5MMM - chains A and D of the 61 polymer chains in the assembly; structure by electron microscopy, 3.40 A resolution.

[Chain A]
Molecule: 23S ribosomal RNA
Source organism: Spinacia oleracea
Sequence (2810 nucleotides; each row starts with the number of its first residue):
     1 UUCAAACGAGGAAAGGCUUACGGUGGAUACCUAGGCACCCAGAGACGAGG
    51 AAGGGCGUAUUAAUCGACGAAAUGCUUCGGGGAGUUGAAAAUAAGCAGAG
   101 AUCCGGAGAUUCCCGAAUAGGUCAACCUUUCGAACUUCUGCUGAAUCCAU
   151 GGGCAGGCAAGAGACAACCUGGCGAACUGAAACAUCUUAGUAGCCAGAGG
   201 AAAAGAAAGCAAAAGCGAUUCCCGUAGUAGCGGCGAGCGAAAUGGGAGCA
   251 GCCUAAACCGUGAAAACGGGGUUGUGGGAGAGCAAUACAAGCGUCGUGCU
   301 GCUAGGCGAAUCAGUGGAGUGCGGAACCCUAGAUGGUGAAAGUCCAGUAG
   351 CCGAAAGCAUCACUAGCUUAUGCUCUGACCCGAGUAGCAUGGGGCACGUG
   401 GAAUCCCGUGUGAAUCAGCAAGGACCACCUUGCAAGGCUAAAUACUCCUG
   451 GGUGACCGAUAGCGAAGUAGUACCGUGAGGGAAGGGUGAAAAGAACCCCC
   501 AUCGGGGAGUGAAAUAGAACAUGAAACCGUAAGCUCUCAAGCAGUGGGAG
   551 GGGGACCAGACCCUGACCGCGUGCCUGUUGAAGAAUGAGCCGGCGACUCA
   601 UAGGCAGUGGCUUGGUUAAGGGAACCCACCGGAGCCGUAGCGAAAGCGAG
   651 UCUUCAUAGGGCAAUUGUCACUGCUUAUGGACCCGAACCUGGGUGAUCUA
   701 UCCAUGACCAGGAUGAAGCUUGGGUGAAACUAAGUGGAGGUCCGAACCGA
   751 CUGAUGUUGAAGAAUCAGCGGAUGAGUUGUGGUUAGGGGUGAAAUGCCAC
   801 UCGAACCCAGAGCUAGCUGGUUCUCCCCGAAAUGCGUUGAGGCGCAGCAG
   851 UUGACUGGACAUCUAGGGGUAAAGCACUGUUUCGGUGCGGGCCGCGAGAG
   901 CGGUACCAAAUCGAGGCAAACUCUGAAUACUAGAUAUGACCUCCAAAUAA
   951 CAGGGGUCAAGGUCGGCCAGUGAGACGAUGGGGGAUAAGCUUCAUCGUCG
  1001 AGAGGGAAACAGCCCGGAUCACCAGCUAAGGCCCCUAAAUGACCGCUCAG
  1051 UGAUAAAGGAGGUAGGGGUGCAGAGACAGCCAGGAGGUUUGCCUAGAAGC
  1101 AGCCACCCUUGAAAGAGUGCGUAAUAGCUCACUGAUCGAGCGCUCUUGCG
  1151 CCGAAGAUGAACGGGGCUAAGCGGUCUGCCGAAGCUGUGGGAUGUAAAAA
  1201 AACAUCGGUAGGGGAGCGUUCCGUGUUAGGGAGAAACGCGUGCGUGAGCC
  1251 GCGUUGGACGAAGCGGAAGCGAGAAUGUCGGCUUGAGUAACGCAAACAUU
  1301 GGUGAGAAUCCAAUGCCCCGAAAACCUAAGGGUUCCUCCGCAAGGUUCGU
  1351 CCACGGAGGGUGAGUCAGGGCCUAAGAUCAGGCCGAAAGGCGUAGUCGAU
  1401 GGACAACAGGUGAAUAUUCCUGUACUACCCCUUGUUGGUCCCGAGGGACG
  1451 GAGGAGGCUAGGUUAGCCGAAAGAUGGUUAUCGGUUCAAGGACGCAAGGU
  1501 GACCCUGUUUUUCAGGGUAAGAAGGGGUAGAGAAAAUGCCUCGAGCCAAU
  1551 GUUCGAGUACCAGGCGCUACGGCGCUGAAGUAACCGAUGCCAUACUCCCA
  1601 GGAAAAGCUCGAACGACCUUCAACAAAAGGGUACCUGUACCCGAAACCGA
  1651 CACAGGUAGGUAGGUAGAGAAUACCUAGGGGCGCGAGACAACUCUCUCUA
  1701 AGGAACUCGGCAAAAUAGCCCCGUAACUUCGGGAGAAGGGGUGCCCCCUC
  1751 ACAAAGGGGGUCGAAGUGACCAGGCCCGGGCGACUGUUUACCAAAAACAC
  1801 AGGUCUCCGCAAAGUCGUAAGACCAUGUAUGGGGGCUGACGCCUGCCCAG
  1851 UGCCGGAAGGUCAAGGAAGUUGGUGACCUGAUGACAGGGGAGCCGGCGAC
  1901 CGAAGCCCCGGUGAACGGCGGCCGUAACUAUAACGGUCCUAAGGUAGCGA
  1951 AAUUCCUUGUCGGGUAAGUUCCGACCCGCACGAAAGGCGUAACGAUCUGG
  2001 GCACUGUCUCGGAGAGAGGCUCGGUGAAAUAGACAUGUCUGUGAAGAUGC
  2051 GGACUACCUGCACCUGGACAGAAAGACCCUAUGAAGCUUUACUGUUCCCU
  2101 GGGAUUGGCUUUGGGCUUUUCCUGCGCAGCUUAGGUGGAAGGCGAAGAAG
  2151 GCCCCCUUCCGGGGGGGCCCGAGCCAUCAGUGAGAUACCACUCUGGAAGA
  2201 GCUAGAAUUCUAACCUUGUGUCAGGACCUACGGGCCAAGGGACAUUCUCA
  2251 GGUAGACAGUUUCUAUGGGGCGUAGGCCUCCCAAAAGGUAACGGAGGCGU
  2301 GCAAAGGUUUCCUCGGGCCGGACGGAGAUUGGCCCUCGAGUGCAAAGGCA
  2351 GAAGGGAGCUUGACUGCAAGACCCACCCGUCGAGCAGGGACGAAAGUCGG
  2401 CCUUAGUGAUCCGACGGUGCCGAGUGGAAGGGCCGUCGCUCAACGGAUAA
  2451 AAGUUACUCUAGGGAUAACAGGCUGAUCUUCCCCAAGAGUUCACAUCGAC
  2501 GGGAAGGUUUGGCACCUCGAUGUCGGCUCUUCGCCACCUGGGGCUGUAGU
  2551 AUGUUCCAAGGGUUGGGCUGUUCGCCCAUUAAAGCGGUACGUGAGCUGGG
  2601 UUCAGAACGUCGUGAGACAGUUCGGUCCAUAUCCGGUGUGGGCGUUAGAG
  2651 CAUUGAGAGGACCUUUCCCUAGUACGAGAGGACCGGGAAGGACGCACCUC
  2701 UGGUGUACCAGUUAUCGUGCCCACGGUAAACGCUGGGUAGCCAAGUGCGG
  2751 AGCGGAUAACUGCUGAAAGCAUCUAAGUAGUAAGCCCACCCCAAGAUGAG
  2801 UGCUCUCCUA
Not modelled in the structure: 1, 515, 896-900, 1751-1755
Ion coordination: Mg2+ site 1 near A9 (its only coordinating residue here); Mg2+ site 2 near G11 (its only coordinating residue here); Mg2+ site 3 near G15 (its only coordinating residue here); Mg2+ site 4 near U24 (its only coordinating residue here); Mg2+ site 5: C30, G1260; Mg2+ site 6 near A45 (its only coordinating residue here); Mg2+ site 7 near A52 (its only coordinating residue here); Mg2+ site 8 near A71 (its only coordinating residue here); Mg2+ site 9 near U118 (its only coordinating residue here); Mg2+ site 10 near C148 (its only coordinating residue here); Mg2+ site 11: A160, G161; Mg2+ site 12: C177, U2260; 227 more Mg2+ sites not listed

[Chain D]
Protein: plastid ribosomal protein uL3c
Source organism: Spinacia oleracea
UniProt: A0A0K9QEC7 (A0A0K9QEC7_SPIOL); numbering as in UniProt (aligned over 1-305)
Amino-acid sequence (305 residues; numbered 1 to 305; the number before each row is that of its first residue):
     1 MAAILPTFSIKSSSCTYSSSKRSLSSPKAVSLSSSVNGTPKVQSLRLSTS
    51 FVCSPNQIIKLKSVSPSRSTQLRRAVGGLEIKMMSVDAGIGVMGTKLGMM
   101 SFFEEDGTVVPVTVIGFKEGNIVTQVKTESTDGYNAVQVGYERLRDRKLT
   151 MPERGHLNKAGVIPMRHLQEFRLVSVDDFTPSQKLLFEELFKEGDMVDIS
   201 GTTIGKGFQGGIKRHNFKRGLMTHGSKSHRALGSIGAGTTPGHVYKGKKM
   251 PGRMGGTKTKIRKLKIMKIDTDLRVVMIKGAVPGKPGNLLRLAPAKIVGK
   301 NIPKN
Not modelled in the structure: 1-84
Ion coordination: Mg2+: Gly205 (shared with 2 residues of chain W)

[Interface between chain A and chain D]
Residue-residue contacts (191; chain A residue first):
  A754(A) - Gly225(D)  phosphate contact
  U755(A) - Lys227(D)  salt bridge to the phosphate
  U757(A) - Lys227(D)  base contact
  U1158(A) - Thr240(D)  base contact
  U1158(A) - Pro241(D)  base contact
  A1690(A) - Phe208(D)  hydrogen bond to the sugar
  A1691(A) - Phe208(D)  sugar contact
  A1691(A) - Gln209(D)  sugar contact
  A1691(A) - Gly210(D)  hydrogen bond to the phosphate
  C1692(A) - Gly210(D)  phosphate contact
  C1692(A) - Arg230(D)  salt bridge to the phosphate
  U1693(A) - Ser228(D)  phosphate contact
  U1693(A) - His229(D)  phosphate contact
  U1693(A) - Arg230(D)  hydrogen bond to the phosphate
  U1693(A) - Ala231(D)  phosphate contact
  C1694(A) - His229(D)  salt bridge to the phosphate
  C1706(A) - Leu221(D)  sugar contact
  C1706(A) - His224(D)  hydrogen bond to the base
  U1707(A) - His224(D)  sugar contact
  G1709(A) - His224(D)  hydrogen bond to the base
  C1711(A) - Thr223(D)  base contact
  C1711(A) - His224(D)  stacking on the base
  U2007(A) - Leu221(D)  sugar contact
  U2007(A) - Met222(D)  phosphate contact
  U2007(A) - Thr223(D)  sugar contact
  U2007(A) - His224(D)  sugar contact
  C2008(A) - Arg219(D)  salt bridge to the phosphate
  C2008(A) - Leu221(D)  phosphate contact
  C2008(A) - Met222(D)  hydrogen bond to the phosphate
  U2009(A) - Arg219(D)  salt bridge to the phosphate
  C2010(A) - Arg219(D)  hydrogen bond to the phosphate
  G2011(A) - Lys218(D)  phosphate contact
  G2011(A) - Arg219(D)  salt bridge to the phosphate
  G2012(A) - Ile212(D)  phosphate contact
  G2012(A) - Arg230(D)  salt bridge to the phosphate
  A2013(A) - Lys213(D)  salt bridge to the phosphate
  U2038(A) - His243(D)  hydrogen bond to the phosphate
  C2039(A) - His243(D)  salt bridge to the phosphate
  G2046(A) - Thr239(D)  base contact
  G2046(A) - Thr240(D)  base contact
  C2063(A) - Phe208(D)  sugar contact
  C2063(A) - Pro251(D)  sugar contact
  C2064(A) - Leu232(D)  sugar contact
  C2064(A) - Ile235(D)  sugar contact
  C2064(A) - Met250(D)  base contact
  U2065(A) - Ile235(D)  sugar contact
  G2066(A) - Ser234(D)  phosphate contact
  G2066(A) - Ile235(D)  hydrogen bond to the phosphate
  G2066(A) - Gly236(D)  sugar contact
  G2066(A) - Ala237(D)  hydrogen bond to the sugar
  G2066(A) - Gly238(D)  hydrogen bond to the sugar
  G2066(A) - Gly242(D)  sugar contact
  G2066(A) - His243(D)  hydrogen bond to the sugar
  G2066(A) - Val244(D)  base contact
  G2067(A) - Thr239(D)  sugar contact
  G2067(A) - Gly242(D)  sugar contact
  C2527(A) - Gly220(D)  sugar contact
  U2528(A) - Lys218(D)  phosphate contact
  U2528(A) - Leu232(D)  sugar contact
  U2528(A) - Gly233(D)  base contact
  U2528(A) - Ser234(D)  hydrogen bond to the base
  C2529(A) - Phe217(D)  sugar contact
  C2529(A) - Lys218(D)  salt bridge to the phosphate
  C2529(A) - Ser234(D)  hydrogen bond to the sugar
  C2529(A) - Lys248(D)  hydrogen bond to the sugar
  U2530(A) - Phe217(D)  phosphate contact
  U2530(A) - Lys249(D)  phosphate contact
  U2531(A) - Tyr245(D)  sugar contact
  U2588(A) - Ala237(D)  sugar contact
  U2588(A) - Thr240(D)  hydrogen bond to the sugar
  A2589(A) - Gly238(D)  phosphate contact
  A2589(A) - Thr239(D)  hydrogen bond to the base
  A2589(A) - Thr240(D)  hydrogen bond to the phosphate
  G2591(A) - Ser234(D)  base contact
  G2591(A) - Gly236(D)  hydrogen bond to the base
  G2591(A) - Ala237(D)  sugar contact
  G2591(A) - Gly238(D)  hydrogen bond to the sugar
  U2592(A) - Ser234(D)  hydrogen bond to the sugar
  U2592(A) - Gly236(D)  sugar contact
  U2592(A) - Gly238(D)  sugar contact
  G2595(A) - Gly233(D)  base contact
  G2595(A) - Ser234(D)  base contact
  C2596(A) - Ser226(D)  sugar contact
  C2596(A) - Lys227(D)  hydrogen bond to the sugar
  C2596(A) - Ser228(D)  sugar contact
  U2597(A) - Gly225(D)  sugar contact
  U2597(A) - Lys227(D)  phosphate contact
  G2635(A) - His243(D)  sugar contact
  G2635(A) - Val244(D)  hydrogen bond to the sugar
  G2636(A) - Val244(D)  sugar contact
  G2636(A) - Tyr245(D)  sugar contact
  G2636(A) - Lys246(D)  salt bridge to the phosphate
  G2636(A) - Gly247(D)  phosphate contact
  G2636(A) - Lys248(D)  sugar contact
  G2636(A) - Met250(D)  hydrogen bond to the base
  U2637(A) - Arg214(D)  hydrogen bond to the sugar
  U2637(A) - Lys246(D)  phosphate contact
  U2637(A) - Gly247(D)  hydrogen bond to the phosphate
  U2637(A) - Lys248(D)  sugar contact
  U2637(A) - Met250(D)  hydrogen bond to the sugar
  U2637(A) - Pro251(D)  base contact
  G2638(A) - Arg214(D)  hydrogen bond to the phosphate
  G2638(A) - Gly252(D)  sugar contact
  G2638(A) - Arg253(D)  hydrogen bond to the sugar
  U2639(A) - Arg253(D)  sugar contact
  G2650(A) - Thr150(D)  hydrogen bond to the sugar
  G2650(A) - Pro152(D)  base contact
  G2650(A) - Glu153(D)  sugar contact
  C2651(A) - Glu153(D)  hydrogen bond to the sugar
  A2652(A) - Lys127(D)  sugar contact
  A2652(A) - Gln138(D)  sugar contact
  A2652(A) - Leu168(D)  sugar contact
  A2652(A) - Glu170(D)  hydrogen bond to the sugar
  U2653(A) - Tyr134(D)  hydrogen bond to the sugar
  U2653(A) - Gln169(D)  phosphate contact
  U2653(A) - Glu170(D)  phosphate contact
  U2654(A) - Tyr134(D)  sugar contact
  U2654(A) - Arg172(D)  salt bridge to the phosphate
  G2655(A) - Arg172(D)  salt bridge to the phosphate
  G2694(A) - Asn216(D)  phosphate contact
  C2695(A) - Thr259(D)  sugar contact
  A2696(A) - Thr203(D)  sugar contact
  A2696(A) - Thr259(D)  hydrogen bond to the phosphate
  A2696(A) - Ile261(D)  sugar contact
  A2696(A) - Val282(D)  sugar contact
  A2696(A) - Pro283(D)  sugar contact
  C2697(A) - Lys96(D)  hydrogen bond to the phosphate
  C2697(A) - Met99(D)  sugar contact
  C2697(A) - Thr203(D)  phosphate contact
  C2697(A) - Ile204(D)  hydrogen bond to the phosphate
  C2697(A) - Lys206(D)  salt bridge to the phosphate
  C2697(A) - Ala281(D)  sugar contact
  C2697(A) - Val282(D)  sugar contact
  C2697(A) - Pro283(D)  sugar contact
  C2697(A) - Gly284(D)  hydrogen bond to the phosphate
  C2698(A) - Lys96(D)  salt bridge to the phosphate
  C2698(A) - Lys285(D)  salt bridge to the phosphate
  U2699(A) - Met99(D)  sugar contact
  U2699(A) - Met100(D)  sugar contact
  U2699(A) - Ser101(D)  hydrogen bond to the sugar
  U2699(A) - Pro111(D)  base contact
  G2740(A) - Lys285(D)  salt bridge to the phosphate
  C2741(A) - Ile204(D)  phosphate contact
  C2741(A) - Lys213(D)  sugar contact
  C2741(A) - Lys285(D)  salt bridge to the phosphate
  C2742(A) - Lys206(D)  phosphate contact
  C2742(A) - Lys213(D)  salt bridge to the phosphate
  U2746(A) - Pro111(D)  sugar contact
  G2747(A) - Leu264(D)  sugar contact
  G2747(A) - Lys279(D)  sugar contact
  G2747(A) - Gly280(D)  sugar contact
  G2747(A) - Ala281(D)  sugar contact
  C2748(A) - Arg262(D)  hydrogen bond to the sugar
  C2748(A) - Lys263(D)  phosphate contact
  C2748(A) - Lys279(D)  salt bridge to the phosphate
  G2749(A) - Lys263(D)  phosphate contact
  G2750(A) - Arg262(D)  salt bridge to the phosphate
  G2750(A) - Lys263(D)  salt bridge to the phosphate
  A2751(A) - Arg262(D)  base contact
  A2751(A) - Ile297(D)  sugar contact
  A2751(A) - Val298(D)  base contact
  A2751(A) - Gly299(D)  sugar contact
  G2752(A) - Val298(D)  sugar contact
  G2752(A) - Gly299(D)  sugar contact
  G2752(A) - Lys304(D)  base contact
  G2754(A) - Lys304(D)  salt bridge to the phosphate
  G2754(A) - Asn305(D)  hydrogen bond to the sugar
  C2787(A) - Asn305(D)  base contact
  A2788(A) - Asn305(D)  sugar contact
  C2789(A) - Ser85(D)  phosphate contact
  C2789(A) - Arg262(D)  sugar contact
  C2789(A) - Lys296(D)  salt bridge to the phosphate
  C2790(A) - Lys260(D)  phosphate contact
  C2790(A) - Lys296(D)  salt bridge to the phosphate
  C2791(A) - Thr257(D)  phosphate contact
  C2791(A) - Lys258(D)  salt bridge to the phosphate
  C2791(A) - Lys260(D)  phosphate contact
  C2792(A) - Lys258(D)  phosphate contact
  U2801(A) - Asp132(D)  base contact
  G2802(A) - Gln125(D)  sugar contact
  G2802(A) - Asp132(D)  hydrogen bond to the sugar
  C2803(A) - Gln125(D)  hydrogen bond to the sugar
  C2803(A) - His156(D)  hydrogen bond to the sugar
  C2803(A) - Lys159(D)  hydrogen bond to the phosphate
  U2804(A) - Pro152(D)  hydrogen bond to the sugar
  U2804(A) - Gly155(D)  hydrogen bond to the sugar
  U2804(A) - His156(D)  hydrogen bond to the sugar
  U2804(A) - Lys159(D)  salt bridge to the phosphate
  C2805(A) - Met151(D)  phosphate contact
  C2805(A) - Pro152(D)  sugar contact
  U2806(A) - Met151(D)  sugar contact
Interface residues without a listed pair, chain A (85 interface residues in all): A1712, G2006, C2628, A2649, G2755
Interface residues without a listed pair, chain D (97 interface residues in all): Val86, Thr131, Ser200, His215, Pro286, Ile302, Pro303

[In short]
85 residues of chain A and 97 residues of chain D are in contact; the contacts include 47 hydrogen bonds, 27
salt bridges and 1 aromatic stacking contact. Polar contacts include C1706(A)-His224(D), G1709(A)-His224(D)
and U2528(A)-Ser234(D). C30(A) and G1260(A) coordinate Mg2+ site 5.
Here chain A is 23S ribosomal RNA and chain D is plastid ribosomal protein uL3c, both from Spinacia oleracea.
Entry 5MMM (Structure of the 70S chloroplast ribosome) was determined by electron microscopy (same publication
as 5MMI and 5MMJ).
